PDB entry 2IV3 | X-ray diffraction, 2.30 A resolution | chains A and B

== Chain A (and B) ==
Name: Glycosyltransferase
Source organism: Streptomyces viridochromogenes
Notes: chain B of this document is another copy of the same molecule, construct and numbering; everything in this record applies to it too
UniProt: Q93KV2 (Q93KV2_STRVR); residues 11-352 here correspond to UniProt positions 1-342 (UniProt number = residue number - 10)
Sequence (342 residues; row label = number of the first residue in the row):
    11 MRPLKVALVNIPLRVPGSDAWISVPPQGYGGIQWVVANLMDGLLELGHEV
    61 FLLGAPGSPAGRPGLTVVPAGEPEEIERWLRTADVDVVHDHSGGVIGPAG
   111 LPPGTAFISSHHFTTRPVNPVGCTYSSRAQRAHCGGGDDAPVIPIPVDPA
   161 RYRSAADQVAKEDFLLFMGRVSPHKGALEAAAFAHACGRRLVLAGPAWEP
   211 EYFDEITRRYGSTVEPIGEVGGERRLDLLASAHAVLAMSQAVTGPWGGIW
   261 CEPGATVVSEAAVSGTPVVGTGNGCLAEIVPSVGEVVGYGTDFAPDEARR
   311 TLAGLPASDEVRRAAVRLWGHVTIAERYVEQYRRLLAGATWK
Disordered / not traced: 11-12, 71-73 (chain B: 11-12, 67, 70, 254-257)
Ligand contacts: UDP (uridine-5'-diphosphate): Gly38, Tyr39, Gly40, Gly41, Trp44, Met178, Gly179, Arg180, Lys185, Ala204, Gly205, Pro206, Gly228, Glu229, Val230, Arg235, Trp260, Glu262, Ala265, Thr266, Val267, Glu270
From the paper describing this entry:
  - binding site for UDP: Tyr39, Met178, Val230, Arg235, Thr266, Val267, Glu270
  - specificity-determining residues: Val45, Ile155
  - binding site for UDP: Glu262, Ala265 (proposed by the authors, not directly observed)

== Chain A / chain B interface ==
Contacting residue pairs (39):
  Ile21(A) - Thr253(B)
  Pro22(A) - Thr253(B)  hydrogen bond (backbone-side chain)
  Leu23(A) - Thr253(B)
  Pro26(A) - Glu211(B)
  Gly27(A) - Glu211(B)
  Gly27(A) - Glu215(B)
  Gly27(A) - Arg218(B)
  Gly103(A) - Gly258(B)
  Val105(A) - Thr253(B)
  Val105(A) - Gly258(B)
  Val105(A) - Ile259(B)
  Thr125(A) - Thr125(B)
  Arg126(A) - Arg126(B)
  Arg126(A) - Pro127(B)
  Arg126(A) - Pro130(B)
  Trp208(A) - Trp208(B)
  Trp208(A) - Pro210(B)
  Trp208(A) - Glu211(B)
  Glu209(A) - Trp208(B)
  Pro210(A) - Trp208(B)
  Glu211(A) - Pro26(B)
  Glu211(A) - Gly27(B)
  Glu211(A) - Trp208(B)
  Glu215(A) - Gly27(B)
  Thr253(A) - Ile21(B)
  Thr253(A) - Pro22(B)  hydrogen bond (side chain-backbone)
  Thr253(A) - Leu23(B)
  Thr253(A) - Val105(B)
  Gly254(A) - Ile21(B)
  Pro255(A) - Phe123(B)
  Trp256(A) - Phe123(B)
  Trp256(A) - Thr125(B)  hydrogen bond (backbone-side chain)
  Gly257(A) - Gly103(B)
  Gly257(A) - Phe123(B)
  Gly258(A) - Ser102(B)
  Gly258(A) - Gly103(B)
  Gly258(A) - Val105(B)
  Ile259(A) - Pro83(B)  hydrophobic
  Ile259(A) - Val105(B)  hydrophobic
Interface residues without a listed pair, chain A (24 interface residues in all): Pro83, Ser102, Tyr212
Interface residues without a listed pair, chain B (26 interface residues in all): Gly104, Val128, Glu209, Tyr212

== In short ==
24 residues of chain A and 26 residues of chain B are in contact, with 3 hydrogen bonds. Among the polar pairs
are Pro22(A)-Thr253(B) and Trp256(A)-Thr125(B). Bound to chain A: UDP. From the paper: a binding site for UDP
at Tyr39(A), Met178(A) and Val230(A) among others; specificity determinants Val45(A) and Ile155(A).
Both chains are Glycosyltransferase (Streptomyces viridochromogenes). Entry 2IV3 (Crystal structure of AviGT4,
a glycosyltransferase involved in Avilamycin A biosynthesis) was determined by X-ray diffraction, deposited
together with 2IUY, 2IV7 and 2IW1.
